Entry 5I0H (X-ray diffraction, 1.80 A resolution); this record covers chain A.

[Chain A]
Protein: Unconventional myosin-X
From: Homo sapiens
UniProt: Q9HD67 (MYO10_HUMAN); residue numbers follow UniProt; this construct covers 1-741
Chain sequence (741 residues; each row starts with the number of its first residue):
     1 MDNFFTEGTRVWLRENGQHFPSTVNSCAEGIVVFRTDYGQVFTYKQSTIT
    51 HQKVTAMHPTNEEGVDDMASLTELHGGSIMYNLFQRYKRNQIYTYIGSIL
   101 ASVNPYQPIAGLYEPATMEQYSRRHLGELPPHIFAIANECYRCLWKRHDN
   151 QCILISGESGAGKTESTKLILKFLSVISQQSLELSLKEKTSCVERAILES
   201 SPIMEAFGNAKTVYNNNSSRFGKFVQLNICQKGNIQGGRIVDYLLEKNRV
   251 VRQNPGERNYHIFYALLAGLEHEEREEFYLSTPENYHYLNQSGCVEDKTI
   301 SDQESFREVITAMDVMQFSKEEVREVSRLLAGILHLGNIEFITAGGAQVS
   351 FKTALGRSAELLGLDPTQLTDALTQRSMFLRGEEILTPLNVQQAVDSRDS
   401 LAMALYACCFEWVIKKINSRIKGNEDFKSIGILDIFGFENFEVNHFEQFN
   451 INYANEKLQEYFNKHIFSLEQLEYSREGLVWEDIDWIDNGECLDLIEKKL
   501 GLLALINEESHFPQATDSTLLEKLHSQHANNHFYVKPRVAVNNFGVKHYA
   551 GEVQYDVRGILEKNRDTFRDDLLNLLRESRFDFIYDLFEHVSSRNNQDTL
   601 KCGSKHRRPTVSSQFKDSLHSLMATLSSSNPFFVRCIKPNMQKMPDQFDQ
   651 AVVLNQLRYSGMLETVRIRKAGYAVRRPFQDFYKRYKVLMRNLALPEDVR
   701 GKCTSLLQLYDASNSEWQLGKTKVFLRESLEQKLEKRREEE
Unresolved in the structure: 1-2, 599-606
Metal / ion sites: Mg2+: Thr-164, Ser-219 (together with ADP)
Small-molecule neighbours: ADP / beryllium trifluoride: Ile-92, Tyr-93, Asn-104, Pro-105, Tyr-106, Gln-107, Tyr-113, Glu-158, Ser-159, Gly-160, Ala-161, Gly-162, Lys-163, Thr-164, Glu-165, Asn-215, Asn-217, Ser-218, Ser-219, Ile-435, Phe-436, Gly-437
Curated features (UniProtKB/Swiss-Prot):
  - region: Leu-619 to Met-641 (Actin-binding)
  - binding site (ATP): Asn-104, Tyr-113, Gly-160 to Glu-165, Asn-215
  - modified residue: Met-1 (N-acetylmethionine)
From the paper describing this entry:
  - conformationally variable residues (helix shift): Gly-672

[Summary]
Chain A binds ADP / beryllium trifluoride. Thr-164 and Ser-219 form the Mg2+ site. From UniProt: 9 ATP-binding
residues. From the paper: conformational variability at Gly-672.
Chain A is Unconventional myosin-X (Homo sapiens); the structure, Crystal structure of myosin X motor domain
in pre-powerstroke state, was determined by X-ray diffraction (same publication as 5HMO, 5HMP and 5I0I).
